Entry 7BSC (X-ray diffraction, 2.31 A resolution); this record covers chains A and H of the 3 polymer chains in the assembly.

# Chain A
Protein: Non-structural protein 1
From: Dengue virus 2
Notes: fragment: ns1
Reference sequence: Q6TFL7 (Q6TFL7_9FLAV); residue numbers follow UniProt; this construct covers 172-352
Chain sequence (181 residues; row label = number of the first residue in the row):
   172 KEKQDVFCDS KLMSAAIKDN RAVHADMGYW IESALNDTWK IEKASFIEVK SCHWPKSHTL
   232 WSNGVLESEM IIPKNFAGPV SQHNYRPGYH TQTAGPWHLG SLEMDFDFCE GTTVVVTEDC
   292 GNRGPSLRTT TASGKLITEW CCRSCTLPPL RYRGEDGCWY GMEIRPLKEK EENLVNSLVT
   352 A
Not modelled in the structure: 172-175
Disulfide bonds: Cys-179/Cys-223, Cys-280/Cys-329, Cys-291/Cys-312, Cys-313/Cys-316

# Chain H
Protein: 1G5.3 Fab Heavy Chain
From: Homo sapiens
Notes: antibody fragment or engineered binder
Chain sequence (223 residues; row label = number of the first residue in the row):
    20 EVKLQESGPG LVRPSQSLSL TCSVTGYSIT SGYYWNWIRQ FPGNKLEWMG YISYDGRSNY
    80 NPSLKNRISI TRDTSKNQFF LKLNFVTTED TATYYCASFY YYTSRPLVYW GQGTLLTVSS
   140 ASTKGPSVFP LAPSSKSTSG GTAALGCLVK DYFPEPVTVS WNSGALTSGV HTFPAVLQSS
   200 GLYSLSSVVT VPSSSLGTQT YICNVNHKPS NTKVDKKVEP KSC
Not modelled in the structure: 153-158, 241-242
Disulfide bonds: Cys-41/Cys-115, Cys-166/Cys-222

# Interface between chain A and chain H
Contacting residue pairs (27):
  Glu-281(A) with Tyr-46(H); Ser-47(H), hydrogen bond
  Gly-282(A) with Gly-45(H)
  Arg-299(A) with Tyr-119(H); Tyr-121(H); Thr-122(H)
  Thr-301(A) with Tyr-52(H); Tyr-119(H)
  Thr-302(A) with Thr-122(H)
  Ala-303(A) with Thr-122(H)
  Ser-304(A) with Pro-125(H); Val-127(H)
  Gly-305(A) with Tyr-52(H), hydrogen bond (backbone-side chain); Tyr-119(H); Thr-122(H)
  Lys-306(A) with Tyr-52(H); Val-127(H); Tyr-128(H)
  Leu-307(A) with Val-21(H), hydrophobic; Tyr-46(H), hydrophobic; Tyr-52(H); Tyr-128(H), hydrogen bond (backbone-side chain)
  Thr-309(A) with Glu-20(H)
  Glu-326(A) with Tyr-121(H), hydrogen bond
  Asp-327(A) with Tyr-119(H), hydrogen bond (backbone-side chain); Tyr-121(H)
  Gly-328(A) with Tyr-119(H)
Other interface residues (no listed pair), chain H (14 interface residues in all): Ser-50, Ser-123

# Summary
Chain A and chain H each contribute 14 residues to their interface; the contacts include 5 hydrogen bonds.
Polar pairs include Glu-281(A)/Ser-47(H), Gly-305(A)/Tyr-52(H) and Leu-307(A)/Tyr-128(H).
Chain A is Non-structural protein 1 (Dengue virus 2) and chain H is 1G5.3 Fab Heavy Chain (Homo sapiens); the
structure, Complex structure of 1G5.3 Fab bound to DENV2 NS1c, was determined by X-ray diffraction (same
publication as 7BSD).
